Entry 6N7J (X-ray diffraction, 3.68 A resolution); this record covers chains A and D of the 3 polymer chains in the assembly.

Chain A:
Protein: BDBV223 antibody heavy chain
From: Homo sapiens
Notes: fragment: Fab; antibody fragment or engineered binder
Chain sequence (230 residues; each row starts with the number of its first residue):
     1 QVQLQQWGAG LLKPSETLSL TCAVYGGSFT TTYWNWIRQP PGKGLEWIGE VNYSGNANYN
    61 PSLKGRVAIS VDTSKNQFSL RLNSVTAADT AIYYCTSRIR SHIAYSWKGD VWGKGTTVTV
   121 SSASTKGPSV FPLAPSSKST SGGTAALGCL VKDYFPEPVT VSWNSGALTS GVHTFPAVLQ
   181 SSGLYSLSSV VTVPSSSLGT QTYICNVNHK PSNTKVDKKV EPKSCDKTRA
Disordered / not traced: 224-230
Disulfide bonds: C22-C95, C149-C205
What the authors report for this chain:
  - conformationally variable residues (loop rearrangement, side-chain flip): T31, Y53, I99, W107
  - mutagenesis - I103A, I103E, A104F: increased binding to SUDV GP

Chain D:
Protein: Envelope glycoprotein
UniProt: B8XCN0 (B8XCN0_9MONO); numbering as in UniProt (aligned over 620-635)
Chain sequence (16 residues; numbered 620 to 635; the number before each row is that of its first residue):
   620 TDKIDQIIHD FIDKPL
Disordered / not traced: 635

Chain A / chain D interface:
Contacting residue pairs (23):
  T30(A) - Q625(D)  hydrogen bond
  T30(A) - H628(D)  hydrogen bond (backbone-side chain)
  T31(A) - D624(D)
  T31(A) - H628(D)
  T32(A) - H628(D)
  Y33(A) - H628(D)  hydrogen bond (side chain-backbone)
  Y33(A) - D632(D)
  E50(A) - K633(D)  hydrogen bond (backbone-side chain)
  N52(A) - H628(D)
  Y53(A) - H628(D)
  N56(A) - K633(D)
  A57(A) - K633(D)
  N58(A) - K633(D)  hydrogen bond
  R98(A) - I631(D)
  R98(A) - K633(D)
  A104(A) - T620(D)
  A104(A) - D624(D)
  A104(A) - I627(D)  hydrophobic
  Y105(A) - D624(D)
  Y105(A) - I627(D)  hydrogen bond (side chain-backbone)
  Y105(A) - H628(D)
  Y105(A) - I631(D)
  S106(A) - D624(D)  hydrogen bond
Interface residues without a listed pair, chain A (18 interface residues in all): F29, V51, R100, H102
Interface residues without a listed pair, chain D (10 interface residues in all): D621, F630
The authors on this interface:
  - pairs named by the authors: T31(A)-H628(D) (backbone contact), Y33(A)-H628(D) (pi stacking), A104(A)-I627(D) (hydrophobic contact), Y105(A)-I627(D) (hydrophobic contact), S106(A)-D624(D) (hydrogen bond)
  - epitope / paratope residues, chain A: T31(A), Y33(A), R98(A), A104(A), Y105(A), S106(A)
  - epitope / paratope residues, chain D: D624(D), I627(D), H628(D), I631(D)

Summary:
The interface between chain A and chain D involves 18 residues on one side and 10 on the other; the contacts
include 7 hydrogen bonds. Among the polar pairs are T30(A)-Q625(D), T30(A)-H628(D) and Y33(A)-H628(D). The
authors report a backbone contact between T31(A) and H628(D); pi stacking between Y33(A) and H628(D);
hydrophobic contacts between A104(A) and I627(D) and Y105(A) and I627(D). From the paper: I103A, I103E and
A104F of chain A increase binding to SUDV GP; epitope/paratope residues T31(A), Y33(A) and D624(D) among
others.
Chain A is BDBV223 antibody heavy chain (Homo sapiens) and chain D is Envelope glycoprotein; the structure,
BDBV223 Fab bound to synthetic peptide of Bundibugyo virus Glycoprotein Stalk, was determined by X-ray
diffraction, deposited together with 6N7U.
